PDB entry 9LPC | X-ray diffraction, 2.82 A resolution | chains B and C of the 4 polymer chains in the assembly

== Chain B ==
Molecule: Tryptophan--tRNA ligase
From: Escherichia coli
Notes: EC 6.1.1.2
UniProt: E2QFN4 (E2QFN4_ECOLX); residue numbers follow UniProt; this construct covers 1-333
Sequence (340 residues; each row starts with the number of its first residue):
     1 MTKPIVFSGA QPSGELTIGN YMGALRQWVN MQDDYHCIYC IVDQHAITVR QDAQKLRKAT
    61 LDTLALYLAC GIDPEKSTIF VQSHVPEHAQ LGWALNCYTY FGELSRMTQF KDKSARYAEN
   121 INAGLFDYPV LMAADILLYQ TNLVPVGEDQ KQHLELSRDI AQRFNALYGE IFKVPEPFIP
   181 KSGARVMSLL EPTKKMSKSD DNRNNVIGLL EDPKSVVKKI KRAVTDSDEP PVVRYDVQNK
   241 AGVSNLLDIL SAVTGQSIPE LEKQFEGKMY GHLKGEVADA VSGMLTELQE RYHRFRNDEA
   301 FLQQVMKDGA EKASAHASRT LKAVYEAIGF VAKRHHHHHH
Not modelled in the structure: 1-2, 117, 181-185, 226-237, 266-268, 335-340
Differences from the reference sequence: expression tag (334-340)

== Chain C ==
Molecule: tRNA(Trp)
Sequence (75 nucleotides; row label = number of the first residue in the row):
     1 AGGGGCGUAG UUCAAUUGGU AGAGCACCGG UCUCCAAAAC CGGGUGUUGG GAGUUCGAGU
    61 CUCUCCGCCC CUGCC
Not modelled in the structure: 74-75

== Interface between chain B and chain C ==
Contacting residue pairs (13):
  Tyr100(B) - C68(C)  hydrogen bond to the phosphate
  Tyr100(B) - C69(C)  phosphate contact
  Gly102(B) - C70(C)  phosphate contact
  Arg106(B) - C70(C)  salt bridge to the phosphate
  Arg106(B) - C71(C)  salt bridge to the phosphate
  Arg106(B) - U72(C)  base contact
  Thr108(B) - G73(C)  hydrogen bond to the base
  Gln152(B) - G73(C)  base contact
  Glu155(B) - A1(C)  sugar contact
  Glu155(B) - G73(C)  hydrogen bond to the base
  Arg158(B) - A1(C)  salt bridge to the phosphate
  Asp159(B) - A1(C)  phosphate contact
  Arg163(B) - C68(C)  salt bridge to the phosphate
Also at the interface, not in a pair above, chain C (8 interface residues in all): G67

== Summary ==
9 residues of chain B and 8 residues of chain C are in contact, with 3 hydrogen bonds and 4 salt bridges.
Polar contacts include Thr108(B)-G73(C), Glu155(B)-G73(C) and Tyr100(B)-C68(C).
Here chain B is Tryptophan--tRNA ligase (Escherichia coli) and chain C is tRNA(Trp). Entry 9LPC (Crystal
structure of Escherichia coli trptophanyl-tRNA synthetase in complex with tRNA(Trp)) was determined by X-ray
diffraction.
